9BD1 - chain A; structure by electron microscopy, 5.40 A resolution (low resolution: residue-level contacts below are approximate; hydrogen-bond / salt-bridge calls are withheld).

# Chain A
Protein: Apolipoprotein B-100
Organism: Homo sapiens
Reference sequence: P04114 (APOB_HUMAN); residues 1-4563 here = UniProt positions 1-4563
Chain sequence (4563 residues; each row starts with the number of its first residue):
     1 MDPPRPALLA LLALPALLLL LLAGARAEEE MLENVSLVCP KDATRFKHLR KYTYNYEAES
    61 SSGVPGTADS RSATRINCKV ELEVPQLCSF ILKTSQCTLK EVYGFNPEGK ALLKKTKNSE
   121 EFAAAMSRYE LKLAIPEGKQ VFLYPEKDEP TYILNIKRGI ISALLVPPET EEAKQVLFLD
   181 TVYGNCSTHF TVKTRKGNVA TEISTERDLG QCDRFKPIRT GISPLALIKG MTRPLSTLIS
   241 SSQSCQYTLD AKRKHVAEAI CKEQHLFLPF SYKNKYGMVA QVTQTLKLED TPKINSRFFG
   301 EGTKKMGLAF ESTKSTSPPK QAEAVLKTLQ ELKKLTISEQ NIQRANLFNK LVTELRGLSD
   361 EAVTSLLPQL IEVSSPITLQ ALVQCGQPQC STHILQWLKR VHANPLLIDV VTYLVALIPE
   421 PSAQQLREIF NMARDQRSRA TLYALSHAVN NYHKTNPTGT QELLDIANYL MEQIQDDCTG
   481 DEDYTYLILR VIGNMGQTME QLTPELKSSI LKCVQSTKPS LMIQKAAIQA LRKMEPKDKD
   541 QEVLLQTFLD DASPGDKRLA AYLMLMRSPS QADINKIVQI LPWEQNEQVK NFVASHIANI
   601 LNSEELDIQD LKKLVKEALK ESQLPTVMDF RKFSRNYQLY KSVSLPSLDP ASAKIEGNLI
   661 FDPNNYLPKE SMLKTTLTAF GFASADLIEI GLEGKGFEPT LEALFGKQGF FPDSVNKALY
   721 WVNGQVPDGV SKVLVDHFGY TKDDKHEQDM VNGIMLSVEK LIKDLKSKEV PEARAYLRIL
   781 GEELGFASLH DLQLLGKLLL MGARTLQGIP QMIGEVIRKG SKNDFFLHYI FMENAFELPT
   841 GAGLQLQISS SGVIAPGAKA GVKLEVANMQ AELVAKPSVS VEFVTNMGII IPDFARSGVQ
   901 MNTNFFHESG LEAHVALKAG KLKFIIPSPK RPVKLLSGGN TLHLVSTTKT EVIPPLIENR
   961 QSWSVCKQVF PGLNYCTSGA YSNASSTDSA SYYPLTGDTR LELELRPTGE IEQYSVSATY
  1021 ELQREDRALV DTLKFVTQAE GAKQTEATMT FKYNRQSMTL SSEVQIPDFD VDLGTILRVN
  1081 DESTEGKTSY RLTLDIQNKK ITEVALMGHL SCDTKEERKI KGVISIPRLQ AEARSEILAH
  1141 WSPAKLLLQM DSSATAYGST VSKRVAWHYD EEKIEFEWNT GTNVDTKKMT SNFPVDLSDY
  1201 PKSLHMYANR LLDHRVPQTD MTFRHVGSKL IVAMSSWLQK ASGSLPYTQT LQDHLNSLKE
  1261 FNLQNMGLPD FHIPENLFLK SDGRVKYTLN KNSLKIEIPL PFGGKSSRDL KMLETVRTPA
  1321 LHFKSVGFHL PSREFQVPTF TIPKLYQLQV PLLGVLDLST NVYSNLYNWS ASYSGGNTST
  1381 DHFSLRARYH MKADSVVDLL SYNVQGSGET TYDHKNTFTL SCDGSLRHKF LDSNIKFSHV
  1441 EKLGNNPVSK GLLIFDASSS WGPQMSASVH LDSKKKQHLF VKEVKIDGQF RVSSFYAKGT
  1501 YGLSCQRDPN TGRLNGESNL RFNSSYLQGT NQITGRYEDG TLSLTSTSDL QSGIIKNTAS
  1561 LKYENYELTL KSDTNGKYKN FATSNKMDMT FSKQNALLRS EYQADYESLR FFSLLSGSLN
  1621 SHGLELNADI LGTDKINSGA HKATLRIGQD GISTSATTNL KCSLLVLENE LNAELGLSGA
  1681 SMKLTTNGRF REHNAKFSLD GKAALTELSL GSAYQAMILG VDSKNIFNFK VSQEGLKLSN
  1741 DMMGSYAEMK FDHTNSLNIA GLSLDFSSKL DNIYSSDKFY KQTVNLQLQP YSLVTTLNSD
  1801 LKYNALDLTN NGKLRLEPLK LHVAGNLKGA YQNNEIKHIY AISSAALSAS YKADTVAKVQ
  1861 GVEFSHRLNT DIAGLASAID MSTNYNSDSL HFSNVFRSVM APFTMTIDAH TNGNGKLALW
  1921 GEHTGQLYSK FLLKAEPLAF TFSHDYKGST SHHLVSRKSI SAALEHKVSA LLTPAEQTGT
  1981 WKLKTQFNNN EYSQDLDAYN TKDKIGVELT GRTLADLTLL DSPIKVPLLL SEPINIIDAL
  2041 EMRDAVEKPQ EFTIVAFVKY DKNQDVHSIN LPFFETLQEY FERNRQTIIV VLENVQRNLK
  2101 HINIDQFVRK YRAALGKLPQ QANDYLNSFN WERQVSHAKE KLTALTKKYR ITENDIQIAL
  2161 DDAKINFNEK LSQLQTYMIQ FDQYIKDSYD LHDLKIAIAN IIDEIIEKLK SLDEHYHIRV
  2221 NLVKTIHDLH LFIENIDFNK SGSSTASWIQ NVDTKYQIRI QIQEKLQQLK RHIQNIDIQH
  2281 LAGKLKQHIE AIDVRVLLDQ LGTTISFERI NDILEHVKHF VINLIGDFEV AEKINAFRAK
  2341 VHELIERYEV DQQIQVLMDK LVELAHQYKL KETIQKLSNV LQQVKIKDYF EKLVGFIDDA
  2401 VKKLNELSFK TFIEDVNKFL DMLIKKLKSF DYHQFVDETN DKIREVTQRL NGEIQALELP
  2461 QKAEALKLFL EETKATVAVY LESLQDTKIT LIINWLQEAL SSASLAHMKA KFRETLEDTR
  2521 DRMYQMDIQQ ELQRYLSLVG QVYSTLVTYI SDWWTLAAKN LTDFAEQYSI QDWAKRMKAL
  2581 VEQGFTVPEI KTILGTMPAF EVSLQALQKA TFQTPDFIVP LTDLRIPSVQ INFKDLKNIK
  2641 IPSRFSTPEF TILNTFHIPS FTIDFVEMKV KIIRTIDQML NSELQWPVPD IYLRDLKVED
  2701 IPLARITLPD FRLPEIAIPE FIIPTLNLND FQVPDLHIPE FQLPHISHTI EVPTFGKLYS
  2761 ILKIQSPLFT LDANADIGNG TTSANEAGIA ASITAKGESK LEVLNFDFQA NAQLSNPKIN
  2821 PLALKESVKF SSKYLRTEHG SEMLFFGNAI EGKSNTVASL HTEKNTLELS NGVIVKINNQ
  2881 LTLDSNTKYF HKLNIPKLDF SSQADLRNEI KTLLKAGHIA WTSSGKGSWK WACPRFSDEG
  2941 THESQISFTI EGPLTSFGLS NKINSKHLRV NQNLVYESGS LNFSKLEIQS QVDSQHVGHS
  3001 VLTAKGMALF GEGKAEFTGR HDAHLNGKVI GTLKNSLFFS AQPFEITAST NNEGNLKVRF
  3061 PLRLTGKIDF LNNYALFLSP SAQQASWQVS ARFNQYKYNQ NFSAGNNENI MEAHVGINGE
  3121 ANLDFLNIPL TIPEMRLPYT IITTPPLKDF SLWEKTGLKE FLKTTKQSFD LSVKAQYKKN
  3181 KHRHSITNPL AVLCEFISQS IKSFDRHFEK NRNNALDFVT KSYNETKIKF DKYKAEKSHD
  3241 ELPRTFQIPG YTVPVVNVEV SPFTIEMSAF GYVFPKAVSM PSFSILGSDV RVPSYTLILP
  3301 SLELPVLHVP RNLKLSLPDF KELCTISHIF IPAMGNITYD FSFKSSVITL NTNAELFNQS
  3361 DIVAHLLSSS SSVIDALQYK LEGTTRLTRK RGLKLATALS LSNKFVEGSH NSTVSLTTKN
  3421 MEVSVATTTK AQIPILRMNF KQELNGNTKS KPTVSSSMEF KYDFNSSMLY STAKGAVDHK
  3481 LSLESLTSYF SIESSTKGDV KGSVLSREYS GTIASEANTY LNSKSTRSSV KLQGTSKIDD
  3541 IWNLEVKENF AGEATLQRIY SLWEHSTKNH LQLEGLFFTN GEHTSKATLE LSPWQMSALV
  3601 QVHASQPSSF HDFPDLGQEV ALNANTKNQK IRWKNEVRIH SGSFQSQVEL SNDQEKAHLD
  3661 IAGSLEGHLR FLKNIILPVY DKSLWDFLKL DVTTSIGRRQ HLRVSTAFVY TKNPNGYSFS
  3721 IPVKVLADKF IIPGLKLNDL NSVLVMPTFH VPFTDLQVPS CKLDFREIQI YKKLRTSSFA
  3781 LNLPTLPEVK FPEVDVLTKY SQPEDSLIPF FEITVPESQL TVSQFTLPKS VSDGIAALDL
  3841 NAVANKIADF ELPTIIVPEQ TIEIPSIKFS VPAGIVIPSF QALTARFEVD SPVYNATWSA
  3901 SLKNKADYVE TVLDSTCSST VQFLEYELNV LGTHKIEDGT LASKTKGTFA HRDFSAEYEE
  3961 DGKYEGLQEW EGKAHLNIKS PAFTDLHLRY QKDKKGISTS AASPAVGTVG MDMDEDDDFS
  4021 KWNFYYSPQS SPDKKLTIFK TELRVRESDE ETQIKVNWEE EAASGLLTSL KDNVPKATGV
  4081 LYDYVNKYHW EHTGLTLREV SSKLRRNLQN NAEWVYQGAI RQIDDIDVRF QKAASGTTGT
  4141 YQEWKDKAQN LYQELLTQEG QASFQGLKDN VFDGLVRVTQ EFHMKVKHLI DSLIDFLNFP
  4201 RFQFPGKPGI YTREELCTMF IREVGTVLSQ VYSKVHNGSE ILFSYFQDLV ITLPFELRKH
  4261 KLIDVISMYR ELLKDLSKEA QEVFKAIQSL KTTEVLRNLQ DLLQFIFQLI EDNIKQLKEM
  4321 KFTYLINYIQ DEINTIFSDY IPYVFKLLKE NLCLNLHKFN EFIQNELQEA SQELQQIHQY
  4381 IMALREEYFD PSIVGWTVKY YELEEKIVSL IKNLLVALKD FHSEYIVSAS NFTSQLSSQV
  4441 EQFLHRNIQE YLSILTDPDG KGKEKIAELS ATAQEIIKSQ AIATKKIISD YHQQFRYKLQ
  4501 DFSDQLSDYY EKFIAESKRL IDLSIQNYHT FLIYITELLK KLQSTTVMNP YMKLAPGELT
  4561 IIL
Not modelled in the structure: 1-38, 107-109, 227-230, 294-296, 640-652, 677-684, 707-755, 984-989, 1024-1030, 1053-1059, 1074-4563
Cystine bridges: C39-C88, C78-C97, C186-C212, C245-C261, C385-C390, C478-C513, C966-C976
Covalently attached groups: N-acetylglucosamine (NAG) linked to N185
Swiss-Prot annotation at these positions:
  - region: K3174 to H3184 (Basic (possible receptor binding region)), V3373 to L3393 (LDL receptor binding), R3386 to K3394 (Basic (possible receptor binding region))
  - modified residue: K2004 (N6-acetyllysine), S3279 (Phosphoserine), S4048 (Phosphoserine), T4052 (Phosphothreonine)
  - lipidation: C1112 (S-palmitoyl cysteine)
  - glycosylation (N-linked (GlcNAc...) asparagine): N34, N185, N983, N1368, N1377, N1523, N2239, N2560, N2779, N2982, N3101, N3224, N3336, N3358, N3411, N3465, N3895, N4237, N4431
  - natural variant: L12 to L14 (deletion), T98 (T98I: Influences plasma concentrations of low density lipoprotein cholesterol), A251 (A251T: Does not affect plasma lipid levels), R490 (R490W: In FHBL1), V952 (V952L: In FHBL1; uncertain significance), F2564 (F2564C: In a colorectal cancer sample), R3527 (R3527Q: In FHCL2), R3558 (R3558C: In FHCL2)
  - mutagenesis: D483 (D483N: Impairs protein secretion; D483Q: Does not affect protein secretion), R490 (R490A: Impairs protein secretion; R490K: Does not affect protein secretion)

# Summary
UniProt lists 2 mutagenesis sites.
Chain A is Apolipoprotein B-100 (Homo sapiens); the structure, beta/alpha1 region of ApoB 100, was determined
by electron microscopy.
